Entry 3RZL (X-ray diffraction, 2.60 A resolution); this record covers chains A and C of the 3 polymer chains in the assembly.

Chain A:
Molecule: Alpha-ketoglutarate-dependent dioxygenase alkB homolog 2
Source organism: Homo sapiens
Notes: EC 1.14.11.-
UniProt: Q6NS38 (ALKB2_HUMAN); numbering as in UniProt (aligned over 56-261)
Chain sequence (208 residues; row label = number of the first residue in the row):
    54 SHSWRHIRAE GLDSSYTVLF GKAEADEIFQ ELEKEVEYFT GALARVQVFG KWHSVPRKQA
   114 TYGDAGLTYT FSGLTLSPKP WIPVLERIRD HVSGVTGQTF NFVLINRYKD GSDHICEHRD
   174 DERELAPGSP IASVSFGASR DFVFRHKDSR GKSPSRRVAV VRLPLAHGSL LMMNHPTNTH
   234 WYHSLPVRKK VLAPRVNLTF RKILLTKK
Not modelled in the structure: 201-211, 259-261
Sequence notes: expression tag (54-55); engineered mutation Ser-67 (Cys in Q6NS38), Ser-165 (Cys in Q6NS38), Cys-169 (Gly in Q6NS38), Ser-192 (Cys in Q6NS38)
Covalent attachments: propane-1-thiol (XL3) linked to Cys-169
Curated features (UniProtKB/Swiss-Prot):
  - binding site (substrate): Phe-102 to Lys-104, Tyr-122 to Phe-124, Asp-174
  - binding site (2-oxoglutarate): Asn-159, Tyr-161, His-171, His-236, Arg-248, Thr-252, Arg-254
  - binding site (Fe cation): His-171, Asp-173, His-236
  - mutagenesis: Val-101 to Gly-103 (Strong decrease of activity toward N1-methyladenine adduct in both ssDNA and dsDNA substrates), Val-101 (V101A: Decreases activity toward N1-methyladenine adduct in ssDNA. Has no effect on lesion repair in dsDNA; V101G: Loss of activity toward N1-methyladenine adduct in either ssDNA or dsDNA ...), Phe-102 (F102A: Strong decrease of activity toward N1-methyladenine adduct. Loss of activity toward N1-methyladenine adduct in either ssDNA or dsDNA; when associated with G-101), Arg-110 (R110A: Loss of activity toward N1-methyladenine adduct in either ssDNA or dsDNA), Tyr-122 (Y122A: Decreases activity toward N1-methyladenine adduct in either ssDNA or dsDNA), Phe-124 (F124A: Loss of activity toward N1-methyladenine adduct in either ssDNA or dsDNA), Ser-125 (S125A: Strong decrease of activity toward N1-methyladenine adduct in ssDNA. Has no effect on lesion repair in dsDNA), Asp-173 (D173A: Loss of activity associated with decreased rDNA transcription), Glu-175 (E175A: Loss of activity), His-236 (H236A: Decreases activity)
Reported in the primary citation:
  - mutagenesis - V101G/F102A: abolished catalytic activity
  - mutagenesis - V101A, F102A: decreased catalytic activity on 1-meA
  - mutagenesis - V101A, F102A: decreased catalytic activity on 3-meC

Chain C:
Molecule: 13-nt DNA strand
Sequence (13 nucleotides; numbered 272 to 284; the number before each row is that of its first residue):
   272 TCGCAGTIAT ACA

Interface between chain A and chain C:
Pairs across the interface - 17 pairs, chain A then chain C:
  Gln-100(A) / DT281(C)  hydrogen bond to the phosphate
  Gln-100(A) / DA282(C)  phosphate contact
  Phe-102(A) / DT278(C)  stacking on the base
  Phe-102(A) / DI279(C)  sugar contact
  Phe-102(A) / DA280(C)  base contact
  Gly-103(A) / DA280(C)  sugar contact
  Lys-104(A) / DI279(C)  sugar contact
  Gly-126(A) / DC283(C)  phosphate contact
  Arg-176(A) / DA284(C)  hydrogen bond to the phosphate
  Arg-198(A) / DG274(C)  sugar contact
  Arg-198(A) / DC275(C)  salt bridge to the phosphate
  Val-240(A) / DC273(C)  phosphate contact
  Arg-241(A) / DC273(C)  salt bridge to the phosphate
  Arg-241(A) / DG274(C)  salt bridge to the phosphate
  Lys-242(A) / DT272(C)  phosphate contact
  Lys-242(A) / DC273(C)  hydrogen bond to the phosphate
  Lys-243(A) / DT272(C)  sugar contact
Also at the interface, not in a pair above, chain A (14 interface residues in all): Trp-105, Thr-123, Pro-239

Overview:
The interface between chain A and chain C involves 14 residues on one side and 11 on the other; the contacts
include 3 hydrogen bonds, 3 salt bridges and 1 aromatic stacking contact. Among the polar pairs are
Gln-100(A)/DT281(C), Arg-176(A)/DA284(C) and Lys-242(A)/DC273(C). From the paper: V101A and F102A of chain A
reduce catalytic activity on 1-meA; V101A and F102A of chain A reduce catalytic activity on 3-meC.
Here chain A is Alpha-ketoglutarate-dependent dioxygenase alkB homolog 2 (Homo sapiens) and chain C is a 13-nt
DNA strand. Entry 3RZL (Duplex Interrogation by a Direct DNA Repair Protein in the Search of Damage) was
determined by X-ray diffraction (same publication as 3RZG, 3RZH, 3RZJ, 3RZK, 3RZM, 3S57 and 3S5A).
